2C9B - chains B and C of the 5 polymer chains in the assembly; structure by X-ray diffraction, 2.75 A resolution.

# Chain B (and C)
Protein: 6,7-dimethyl-8-ribityllumazine synthase
From: Mycobacterium tuberculosis
Notes: EC 2.5.1.9; chain C of this document is another copy of the same molecule, construct and numbering; everything in this record applies to it too
UniProtKB: P66034 (RISB_MYCTU); residues 1-160 here = UniProt positions 1-160
Sequence (160 residues; each row starts with the number of its first residue):
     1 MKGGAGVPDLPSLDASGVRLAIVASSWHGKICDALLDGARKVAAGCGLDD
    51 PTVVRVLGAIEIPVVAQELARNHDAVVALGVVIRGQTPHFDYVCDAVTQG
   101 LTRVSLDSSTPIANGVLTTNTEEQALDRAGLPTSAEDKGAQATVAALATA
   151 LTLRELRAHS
Not modelled in the structure: 1-13 (chain C: 1-14)
Metal / ion sites: K+ site 1: A70, H73, T110; K+ site 2: L156, R157 (shared with 2 residues of chain G)
Small-molecule neighbours:
  - PUG (3-(1,3,7-trihydro-9-D-ribityl-2,6,8-purinetrione-7-yl)), molecule 1: S25, W27, G58, A59, I60, E61, V81, V82, I83, H89, V93
  - PUG, molecule 2: A113, N114, K138, A142, A145
Reported in the primary citation:
  - binding site for (4S)-2-methyl-2,4-pentanediol: Q99
  - binding site for phosphate ion: Q86, T87, R128
  - binding site for PUG: W27, E61, V81, I83, N114, K138

# How chain B and chain C interact
Pairs across the interface - 44 pairs, chain B then chain C:
  W27(B) with K138(C); Q141(C)
  V54(B) with T152(C); L156(C), hydrophobic
  L57(B) with Q141(C); V144(C), hydrophobic; A145(C)
  E61(B) with A145(C); T149(C)
  P63(B) with L106(C)
  V64(B) with S105(C); S109(C); T110(C)
  V65(B) with T149(C)
  Q67(B) with L106(C), hydrogen bond (side chain-backbone); S109(C), hydrogen bond
  E68(B) with R157(C), salt bridge
  Q86(B) with N120(C); Q124(C), hydrogen bond (backbone-side chain); R128(C)
  T87(B) with T118(C); T119(C); Q124(C)
  P88(B) with R84(C); F90(C), hydrophobic; T118(C); N120(C)
  H89(B) with T118(C)
  Y92(B) with F90(C); D91(C); C94(C); D95(C); T98(C); T118(C)
  D95(B) with T98(C)
  A96(B) with T98(C); T102(C)
  Q99(B) with T98(C); Q99(C)
  G100(B) with T102(C); L106(C)
  R103(B) with L106(C); D107(C), salt bridge
  V104(B) with L106(C), hydrophobic
Interface residues without a listed pair, chain B (23 interface residues in all): R55, I60, L69
Interface residues without a listed pair, chain C (29 interface residues in all): P111, I112, L153

# Overview
Chain B and chain C form an interface of 23 and 29 residues respectively, with 3 hydrogen bonds and 2 salt
bridges. Among the polar pairs are E68(B)-R157(C), R103(B)-D107(C) and Q67(B)-L106(C). The paper reports a
binding site for PUG at W27(B), E61(B) and V81(B) among others; a binding site for phosphate ion at Q86(B),
T87(B) and R128(B).
Chain B and chain C are both 6,7-dimethyl-8-ribityllumazine synthase (Mycobacterium tuberculosis); the
structure, Lumazine Synthase from Mycobacterium tuberculosus Bound to 3-(1,3,7-
TRIHYDRO-9-D-RIBITYL-2,6,8-PURINETRIONE-7-YL), was determined by X-ray diffraction, deposited together with
2C97 and 2C9D.
